Entry 5LMN (electron microscopy, 3.55 A resolution); this record covers chains A and M of the 24 polymer chains in the assembly.

== Chain A ==
Molecule: 16S ribosomal RNA
Source organism: Thermus thermophilus HB8
Sequence (1522 nucleotides; numbered 0 to 1544 plus 21 insertion-coded residues; 44 numbers in that range are skipped by the numbering (no residue carries them; nothing is unmodelled there); the number before each row is that of its first residue; a row labelled like 189A-189L holds insertion residues (189A, then the next letters in order); numbering starts at 0):
     0 UUUGUUGGAGAGUUUGAUCCUGGCUCAGGGUGAACGCUGGCGGCGUGCCU
    50 AAGACAUGCAAGUCGUGCGGGCCG
    76 CGGGGUUUU
    88 ACUCCG
    96 UGGUCAGCGGCGGACGGGUGAGUAACGCGUGGGU
  129A G
   130 ACCUACCCGGAAGAGGGGGACAACCCGGGGAAACUCGGGCUAAUCCCCCA
   180 UGUGGACCCG
189A-189L CCCCUUGGGGUG
   190 UGUCCAAAGGGCUUU
   216 GCCCGCUUCCGGAUGGGCCCGCGUCCCAUCAGCUAGUUGGUGGGGUAAUG
   266 GCCCACCAAGGCGACGACGGGUAGCCGGUCUGAGAGGAUGGCCGGCCACA
   316 GGGGCACUGAGACACGGGCCCCACUCCUACGGGAGGCAGCAGUUAGGAAU
   366 CUUCCGCAAUGGGCGCAAGCCUGACGGAGCGACGCCGCUUGGAGGAAGAA
   416 GCCCUUCGGGGUGUAAACUCCUGA
   441 ACCCGGGACGAAACCCCC
   460 GA
   470 CGAGGGGA
   479 CUGACGGUACCGGGGUAA
   498 UAGCGCCGGCCAACUCCGUGCCAGCAGCCGCGGUAAUACGGAGGGCGCGA
   548 GCGUUACCCGGAUUCACUGGGCGUAAAGGGCGUGUAGGCGGCCUGGGGCG
   598 UCCCAUGUGAAAGACCACGGCUCAACCGUGGGGGAGCGUGGGAUACGCUC
   648 AGGCUAGACGGUGGGAGAGGGUGGUGGAAUUCCCGGAGUAGCGGUGAAAU
   698 GCGCAGAUACCGGGAGGAACGCCGAUGGCGAAGGCAGCCACCUGGUCCAC
   748 CCGUGACGCUGAGGCGCGAAAGCGUGGGGAGCAAACCGGAUUAGAUACCC
   798 GGGUAGUCCACGCCCUAAACGAUGCGCGCUAGGUCUCUGGGUCU
   848 CCUGGGGGCCGAAGCUAACGCGUUAAGCGCGCCGCCUGGGGAGUACGGCC
   898 GCAAGGCUGAAACUCAAAGGAAUUGACGGGGGCCCGCACAAGCGGUGGAG
   948 CAUGUGGUUUAAUUCGAAGCAACGCGAAGAACCUUACCAGGCCUUGACAU
   998 GCUA
 1001A G
  1002 GGAACCCGGGUGAAAGCCUGGGGUGCCCC
1030A-1030D GCGA
  1031 GGGGAGCCCUAGCACAGGUGCUGCAUGGCCGUCGUCAGCUCGUGCCGUGA
  1081 GGUGUUGGGUUAAGUCCCGCAACGAGCGCAACCCCCGCCGUUAGUUGCCA
  1131 GCGGUUCGGCCGGGCACUCUAACGGGACUGCCCGCG
  1168 AAAGCGGGAGGAAGGAGGGGACGACGUCUGGUCAGCAUGGCCCUUACGGC
  1218 CUGGGCGACACACGUGCUACAAUGCCCACUACAAAGCGAUGCCACCCGGC
  1268 AACGGGGAGCUAAUCGCAAAAAGGUGGGCCCAGUUCGGAUUGGGGUCUGC
  1318 AACCCGACCCCAUGAAGCCGGAAUCGCUAGUAAUCGCGGAUCAGCC
 1363A A
  1364 UGCCGCGGUGAAUACGUUCCCGGGCCUUGUACACACCGCCCGUCACGCCA
  1414 UGGGAGCGGGCUCUACCCGAAGUCGCCGG
1442A-1442B GA
  1443 GCCUA
  1452 C
  1456 GGGCAGGCGCCGAGGGUAGGGCCCGUGACUGGGGCGAAGUCGUAACAAGG
  1506 UAGCUGUACCGGAAGGUGCGGCUGGAUCACCUCCUUUCU
Disordered / not traced: 0-4, 1533, 1543-1544
What the authors report for this chain:
  - binding site for mRNA: A790, G926

== Chain M ==
Molecule: 30S ribosomal protein S13
Source organism: Thermus thermophilus (strain HB8 / ATCC 27634 / DSM 579)
Reference sequence: P80377 (RS13_THET8); residue numbers follow UniProt; this construct covers 1-126
Chain sequence (126 residues; row label = number of the first residue in the row):
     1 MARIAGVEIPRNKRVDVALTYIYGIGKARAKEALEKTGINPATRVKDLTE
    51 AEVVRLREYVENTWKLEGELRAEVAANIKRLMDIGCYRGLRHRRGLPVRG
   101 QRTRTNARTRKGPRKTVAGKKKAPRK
Disordered / not traced: 1, 119-126

== Interface between chain A and chain M ==
Residue-residue contacts (97):
  A946(A) with Arg114(M), salt bridge to the phosphate
  G947(A) with Arg108(M), phosphate contact; Thr109(M), phosphate contact; Arg114(M), salt bridge to the phosphate
  C948(A) with Asn106(M), base contact; Ala107(M), hydrogen bond to the phosphate; Arg108(M), hydrogen bond to the phosphate; Thr109(M), hydrogen bond to the phosphate
  A949(A) with Gln101(M), phosphate contact; Arg102(M), phosphate contact; Asn106(M), hydrogen bond to the base
  U950(A) with Arg102(M), salt bridge to the phosphate; Thr105(M), base contact; Asn106(M), base contact
  G951(A) with Arg102(M), salt bridge to the phosphate; Thr105(M), base contact
  U952(A) with Arg104(M), hydrogen bond to the base; Thr105(M), base contact
  G953(A) with Arg104(M), salt bridge to the phosphate
  G954(A) with Arg104(M), hydrogen bond to the base
  U955(A) with Ala118(M), sugar contact
  A1225(A) with Gln101(M), phosphate contact; Arg102(M), phosphate contact; Thr103(M), hydrogen bond to the phosphate; Arg104(M), phosphate contact
  C1226(A) with Arg91(M), salt bridge to the phosphate; Leu96(M), phosphate contact; Thr103(M), hydrogen bond to the sugar; Arg104(M), base contact; Lys111(M), hydrogen bond to the sugar
  A1227(A) with Leu96(M), phosphate contact; Lys111(M), salt bridge to the phosphate; Lys115(M), hydrogen bond to the sugar; Val117(M), base contact; Ala118(M), hydrogen bond to the base
  C1228(A) with Arg104(M), hydrogen bond to the base; Arg108(M), salt bridge to the phosphate; Lys111(M), salt bridge to the phosphate; Pro113(M), phosphate contact; Lys115(M), phosphate contact; Val117(M), hydrogen bond to the sugar
  A1229(A) with Arg104(M), base contact; Thr105(M), base contact; Arg114(M), salt bridge to the phosphate
  C1230(A) with Thr105(M), base contact
  G1295(A) with Arg14(M), hydrogen bond to the sugar
  C1296(A) with Arg14(M), sugar contact; Arg44(M), phosphate contact
  C1297(A) with Lys13(M), phosphate contact; Arg44(M), salt bridge to the phosphate
  U1301(A) with Lys13(M), phosphate contact; Tyr21(M), hydrogen bond to the phosphate
  U1302(A) with Lys13(M), salt bridge to the phosphate; Arg14(M), hydrogen bond to the base; Val17(M), phosphate contact
  A1306(A) with Thr109(M), sugar contact
  U1307(A) with Gln101(M), phosphate contact; Thr109(M), sugar contact; Arg110(M), phosphate contact
  U1308(A) with His92(M), hydrogen bond to the phosphate; Pro97(M), phosphate contact; Val98(M), hydrogen bond to the phosphate; Arg99(M), phosphate contact; Gln101(M), hydrogen bond to the phosphate; Arg110(M), phosphate contact
  G1309(A) with Glu73(M), hydrogen bond to the sugar; Asn77(M), phosphate contact; Ile78(M), sugar contact; Leu81(M), phosphate contact; Arg88(M), salt bridge to the phosphate; His92(M), salt bridge to the phosphate; Val98(M), phosphate contact; Arg99(M), salt bridge to the phosphate
  G1310(A) with Asn77(M), phosphate contact; Leu81(M), phosphate contact; Arg88(M), salt bridge to the phosphate
  C1321(A) with Tyr87(M), sugar contact
  C1322(A) with Tyr87(M), phosphate contact; Gly100(M), sugar contact
  G1323(A) with Arg99(M), phosphate contact; Gly100(M), phosphate contact
  C1328(A) with Ala28(M), phosphate contact; Arg29(M), hydrogen bond to the sugar
  A1329(A) with Tyr23(M), phosphate contact; Gly24(M), phosphate contact; Ile25(M), hydrogen bond to the phosphate; Gly26(M), hydrogen bond to the phosphate; Lys27(M), phosphate contact; Ala28(M), hydrogen bond to the phosphate; Arg29(M), hydrogen bond to the phosphate
  U1330(A) with Ile22(M), phosphate contact; Tyr23(M), phosphate contact; Gly24(M), hydrogen bond to the phosphate; Ile25(M), hydrogen bond to the phosphate; Gly26(M), hydrogen bond to the phosphate
  G1331(A) with Tyr23(M), phosphate contact
  A1332(A) with Thr109(M), hydrogen bond to the base
Interface residues without a listed pair, chain A (36 interface residues in all): G1224, C1320
Interface residues without a listed pair, chain M (47 interface residues in all): Thr20, Ala30, Leu70, Arg80, Thr116

== Summary ==
36 residues of chain A and 47 residues of chain M are in contact, with 29 hydrogen bonds and 16 salt bridges.
Among the polar pairs are A949(A)-Asn106(M), U952(A)-Arg104(M) and G954(A)-Arg104(M). From the paper: a
binding site for mRNA at A790(A) and G926(A).
Chain A is 16S ribosomal RNA (Thermus thermophilus HB8) and chain M is 30S ribosomal protein S13 (Thermus
thermophilus (strain HB8 / ATCC 27634 / DSM 579)); the structure, Structure of bacterial 30S-IF1-IF3-mRNA
translation pre-initiation complex (state-1A), was determined by electron microscopy, deposited together with
5LMO, 5LMP, 5LMQ, 5LMR, 5LMS, 5LMT, 5LMU and 5LMV.
